PDB entry 5ABJ | X-ray diffraction, 2.75 A resolution | chains A and C of the 4 polymer chains in the assembly

# Chain A
Name: VP1
From: Coxsackievirus A16
UniProtKB: I3W9E1 (I3W9E1_9ENTO); residues 1-297 here correspond to UniProt positions 566-862 (UniProt number = residue number + 565)
Amino-acid sequence (297 residues; each row starts with the number of its first residue):
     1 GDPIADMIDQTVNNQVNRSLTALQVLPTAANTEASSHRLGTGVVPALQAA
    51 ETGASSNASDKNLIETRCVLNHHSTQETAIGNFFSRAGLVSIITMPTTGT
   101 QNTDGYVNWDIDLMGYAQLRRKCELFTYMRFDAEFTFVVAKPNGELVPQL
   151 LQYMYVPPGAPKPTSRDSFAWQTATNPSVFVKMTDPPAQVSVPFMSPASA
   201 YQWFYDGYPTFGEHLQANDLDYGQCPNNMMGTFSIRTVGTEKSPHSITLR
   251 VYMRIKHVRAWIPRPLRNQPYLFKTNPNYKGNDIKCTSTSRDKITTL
Disordered / not traced: 1, 9-18
Construct notes: conflict T240 (Ile805 in I3W9E1)
Small-molecule neighbours: YM2 (1-[(3S)-5-[4-[(E)-ethoxyiminomethyl]phenoxy]-3-methyl-pentyl]-3-pyridin-4-yl-imidazolidin-2-one): I111, D112, L113, M114, F131, F135, F137, Y153, M154, Y155, P177, S178, V179, V190, V192, M195, Y201, Q202, W203, N228, M230, F233, M253
What the authors report for this chain:
  - binding site for YM2: F135, Y155

# Chain C
Name: VP3
From: Coxsackievirus A16
UniProtKB: I3W9E1 (I3W9E1_9ENTO); residues 1-242 here correspond to UniProt positions 324-565 (UniProt number = residue number + 323)
Amino-acid sequence (242 residues; each row starts with the number of its first residue):
     1 GIPTELKPGTNQFLTTDDGVSAPILPGFHPTPPIHIPGEVHNLLEICRVE
    51 TILEVNNLKTNETTPMQRLCFPVSVQSKTGELCAAFRADPGRDGPWQSTI
   101 LGQLCRYYTQWSGSLEVTFMFAGSFMATGKMLIAYTPPGGNVPADRITAM
   151 LGTHVIWDFGLQSSVTLVVPWISNTHYRAHARAGYFDYYTTGIITIWYQT
   201 NYVVPIGAPTTAYIVALAAAQDNFTMKLCKDTEDIEQTANIQ
Bound ions: Na+ near P8 (its only coordinating residue here)
What the authors report for this chain:
  - binding site for YM2: I24

# Interface between chain A and chain C
Pairs across the interface (170; chain A residue first):
  L23(A) - H41(C)
  A29(A) - N223(C)
  A29(A) - T225(C)
  A30(A) - D222(C)  hydrogen bond (backbone-backbone)
  A30(A) - N223(C)
  A46(A) - V165(C)
  A46(A) - T166(C)  hydrogen bond (backbone-backbone)
  L47(A) - Q162(C)
  L47(A) - S164(C)
  Q48(A) - Q162(C)
  Q48(A) - S163(C)
  Q48(A) - S164(C)  hydrogen bond (backbone-backbone)
  Q48(A) - T166(C)
  A50(A) - S164(C)  hydrogen bond (backbone-side chain)
  A50(A) - L217(C)  hydrophobic
  E51(A) - S163(C)  hydrogen bond
  S55(A) - R48(C)
  S55(A) - V49(C)
  S55(A) - E50(C)  hydrogen bond (side chain-backbone)
  S56(A) - E50(C)  hydrogen bond (backbone-side chain)
  S56(A) - E116(C)
  S56(A) - T118(C)
  S56(A) - T166(C)  hydrogen bond
  A58(A) - T166(C)
  S59(A) - V168(C)
  S59(A) - Q221(C)
  D60(A) - S114(C)  hydrogen bond
  D60(A) - V168(C)
  D60(A) - P170(C)
  D60(A) - Q221(C)  hydrogen bond
  L63(A) - V155(C)  hydrophobic
  L63(A) - T166(C)
  L63(A) - V168(C)  hydrophobic
  I64(A) - T153(C)
  I64(A) - P170(C)  hydrophobic
  N71(A) - N223(C)
  H73(A) - S112(C)  hydrogen bond
  H73(A) - H176(C)  hydrogen bond
  H73(A) - Y177(C)
  H73(A) - T225(C)
  S74(A) - T225(C)
  T75(A) - N42(C)  hydrogen bond (backbone-side chain)
  T75(A) - L44(C)
  T75(A) - T225(C)
  E77(A) - Y108(C)  hydrogen bond (backbone-side chain)
  E77(A) - K227(C)
  E77(A) - L228(C)  hydrogen bond (side chain-backbone)
  E77(A) - C229(C)  hydrogen bond (side chain-backbone)
  T78(A) - N42(C)  hydrogen bond
  T78(A) - L43(C)  hydrogen bond (backbone-backbone)
  T78(A) - L44(C)
  T78(A) - Y108(C)
  T78(A) - M226(C)
  A79(A) - H41(C)
  A79(A) - N42(C)
  I80(A) - V40(C)
  I80(A) - H41(C)  hydrogen bond (backbone-backbone)
  F83(A) - L43(C)  hydrophobic
  F83(A) - Y107(C)  hydrophobic
  F83(A) - Y108(C)
  R86(A) - T15(C)
  R86(A) - C229(C)
  A87(A) - F13(C)  hydrophobic
  A87(A) - T15(C)  hydrogen bond (backbone-backbone)
  M114(A) - I241(C)
  G115(A) - Q237(C)  hydrogen bond (backbone-side chain)
  G115(A) - I241(C)
  Y116(A) - Q237(C)
  A117(A) - Q237(C)  hydrogen bond (backbone-side chain)
  A117(A) - I241(C)
  Q118(A) - D231(C)  hydrogen bond
  R121(A) - Q103(C)  hydrogen bond
  R121(A) - Y107(C)  hydrogen bond
  R121(A) - T232(C)
  R121(A) - I235(C)
  K122(A) - Y107(C)
  L125(A) - L43(C)  hydrophobic
  L125(A) - L104(C)  hydrophobic
  F126(A) - V40(C)  hydrophobic
  Y128(A) - I36(C)  hydrophobic
  R130(A) - P30(C)
  R130(A) - T31(C)  hydrogen bond (side chain-backbone)
  R130(A) - P32(C)
  R130(A) - P33(C)
  E134(A) - S21(C)  hydrogen bond
  T136(A) - F13(C)
  P177(A) - I24(C)
  P186(A) - N11(C)
  Q189(A) - F13(C)
  Q189(A) - S21(C)  hydrogen bond
  V190(A) - S21(C)
  V190(A) - A22(C)
  V190(A) - I24(C)  hydrophobic
  S191(A) - S21(C)  hydrogen bond (side chain-backbone)
  S191(A) - A22(C)  hydrogen bond (backbone-backbone)
  S191(A) - P23(C)
  S191(A) - I24(C)  hydrogen bond (backbone-backbone)
  V192(A) - I24(C)  hydrophobic
  P193(A) - F28(C)  hydrophobic
  F194(A) - F28(C)
  F194(A) - P30(C)
  M195(A) - L25(C)  hydrophobic
  M195(A) - F28(C)  hydrophobic
  S196(A) - T31(C)  hydrogen bond (backbone-side chain)
  P197(A) - T31(C)  hydrogen bond (backbone-side chain)
  A198(A) - T31(C)
  S199(A) - P32(C)  hydrogen bond (side chain-backbone)
  S199(A) - P33(C)
  S199(A) - I34(C)
  R254(A) - D17(C)  hydrogen bond (side chain-backbone)
  R254(A) - D18(C)  salt bridge
  R254(A) - G19(C)
  R259(A) - E39(C)  salt bridge
  A260(A) - E39(C)
  A260(A) - V40(C)  hydrogen bond (backbone-backbone)
  W261(A) - I36(C)  hydrogen bond (side chain-backbone)
  W261(A) - P37(C)
  W261(A) - G38(C)
  W261(A) - E39(C)
  I262(A) - P37(C)
  I262(A) - G38(C)  hydrogen bond (backbone-backbone)
  P263(A) - V40(C)
  P263(A) - I46(C)  hydrophobic
  L266(A) - I100(C)  hydrophobic
  L266(A) - Q103(C)
  Y271(A) - I241(C)  hydrophobic
  L272(A) - I241(C)
  L272(A) - Q242(C)  hydrogen bond (backbone-backbone)
  F273(A) - I241(C)
  F273(A) - Q242(C)
  K274(A) - I241(C)
  K274(A) - Q242(C)  hydrogen bond (backbone-backbone)
  C286(A) - E62(C)
  C286(A) - R68(C)
  T287(A) - E54(C)
  T287(A) - Q97(C)
  T287(A) - S98(C)
  S288(A) - E54(C)  hydrogen bond
  S288(A) - N57(C)
  S288(A) - R68(C)  hydrogen bond (backbone-side chain)
  S288(A) - G94(C)
  S288(A) - Q97(C)
  T289(A) - N57(C)  hydrogen bond (backbone-side chain)
  T289(A) - D93(C)
  T289(A) - G94(C)
  T289(A) - Q97(C)  hydrogen bond (backbone-side chain)
  S290(A) - N57(C)
  S290(A) - L58(C)
  S290(A) - K59(C)
  S290(A) - E62(C)  hydrogen bond
  S290(A) - R68(C)  hydrogen bond
  R291(A) - V55(C)  hydrogen bond (side chain-backbone)
  R291(A) - N57(C)  hydrogen bond
  R291(A) - L58(C)
  R291(A) - K59(C)  hydrogen bond (backbone-backbone)
  R291(A) - A85(C)  hydrogen bond (side chain-backbone)
  D292(A) - L58(C)
  D292(A) - K59(C)  salt bridge
  K293(A) - L58(C)
  I294(A) - V55(C)
  I294(A) - N56(C)
  I294(A) - L58(C)
  I294(A) - F71(C)  hydrophobic
  I294(A) - C83(C)
  I294(A) - A84(C)
  I294(A) - A85(C)  hydrogen bond (backbone-backbone)
  T295(A) - L82(C)
  L297(A) - R87(C)
  L297(A) - V142(C)  hydrophobic
  L297(A) - I193(C)  hydrophobic
Interface residues without a listed pair, chain A (85 interface residues in all): L26, T32, A49, A54, N82, R120, V138, Y155, P187, Y252, R264
Interface residues without a listed pair, chain C (96 interface residues in all): T16, P65, F86, P95, M120, W157, D158, F224, D234, E236, N240

# Summary
85 residues of chain A and 96 residues of chain C are in contact, with 51 hydrogen bonds and 3 salt bridges.
Polar pairs include R254(A)-D18(C), R259(A)-E39(C) and D292(A)-K59(C). Compound YM2 is bound between chain A
and chain C. The paper reports a binding site for YM2 at F135(A), Y155(A) and I24(C).
Chain A is VP1 and chain C is VP3, both from Coxsackievirus A16; the structure, Structure of Coxsackievirus
A16 in complex with GPP3, was determined by X-ray diffraction.
